PDB entry 5H1E | X-ray diffraction, 2.60 A resolution | chains A and C

Chain A:
Molecule: Vitamin D3 receptor
Source organism: Rattus norvegicus
Reference sequence: P13053 (VDR_RAT); numbering as in UniProt; present here: 116-159, 207-423
Amino-acid sequence (271 residues; numbered 106 to 423; 47 numbers in that range are skipped by the numbering (no residue carries them; nothing is unmodelled there); the number before each row is that of its first residue):
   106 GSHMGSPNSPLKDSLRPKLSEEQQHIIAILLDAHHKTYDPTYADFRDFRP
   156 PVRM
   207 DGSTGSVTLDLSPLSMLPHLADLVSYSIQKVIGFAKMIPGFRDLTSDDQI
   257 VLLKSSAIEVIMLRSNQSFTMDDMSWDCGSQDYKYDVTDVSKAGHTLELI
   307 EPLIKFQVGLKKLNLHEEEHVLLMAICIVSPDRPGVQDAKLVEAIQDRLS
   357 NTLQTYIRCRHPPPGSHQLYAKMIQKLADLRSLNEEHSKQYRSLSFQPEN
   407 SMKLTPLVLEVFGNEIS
Unresolved in the structure: 106-122, 207-217, 420-423
Construct notes: expression tag (106-115)
Swiss-Prot annotation at these positions:
  - region: Lys242 to Lys260 (Interaction with coactivator LXXLL motif)
  - motif: Pro412 to Asn420 (9aaTAD)
  - binding site (calcitriol): Tyr143, Ser233, Arg270, Ser274, His301, His393
Residues lining bound ligands: 1,25 dihydroxy vitamin d3 (VDX; 5-{2-[1-(5-hydroxy-1,5-dimethyl-hexyl)-7a-methyl-octahydro-inden-4-ylidene]-ethylidene}-4-methylene-cyclohexane-1,3-diol): Tyr143, Tyr147, Phe150, Leu223, Leu229, Val230, Ser233, Ile267, Met268, Arg270, Ser271, Ser274, Trp282, Cys284, Tyr291, Val296, His301, Leu305, Leu309, His393, Tyr397, Phe418

Chain C:
Molecule: Nuclear receptor coactivator 2 peptide
Reference sequence: Q15596 (NCOA2_HUMAN); residue numbers follow UniProt; this construct covers 740-752
Amino-acid sequence (13 residues; each row starts with the number of its first residue):
   740 KENALLRYLLDKD
Unresolved in the structure: 740, 751-752

Chain A / chain C interface:
Pairs across the interface (21):
  Ile238(A) - Leu745(C)  hydrophobic
  Ile238(A) - Leu748(C)  hydrophobic
  Ile238(A) - Leu749(C)  hydrophobic
  Lys242(A) - Leu748(C)  hydrogen bond (side chain-backbone)
  Lys242(A) - Leu749(C)  hydrogen bond (side chain-backbone)
  Lys242(A) - Asp750(C)  salt bridge
  Ser252(A) - Arg746(C)  hydrogen bond
  Asp253(A) - Arg746(C)  salt bridge
  Gln255(A) - Leu749(C)
  Ile256(A) - Asn742(C)
  Ile256(A) - Leu745(C)  hydrophobic
  Ile256(A) - Arg746(C)
  Leu259(A) - Leu745(C)  hydrophobic
  Leu259(A) - Leu749(C)  hydrophobic
  Lys260(A) - Leu745(C)
  Pro412(A) - Leu744(C)
  Leu413(A) - Leu744(C)  hydrophobic
  Glu416(A) - Asn742(C)
  Glu416(A) - Ala743(C)  hydrogen bond (side chain-backbone)
  Glu416(A) - Leu744(C)  hydrogen bond (side chain-backbone)
  Glu416(A) - Leu745(C)  hydrogen bond (side chain-backbone)
Also at the interface, not in a pair above, chain A (12 interface residues in all): Phe247

In short:
12 residues of chain A and 8 residues of chain C are in contact; the contacts include 6 hydrogen bonds and 2
salt bridges. Polar pairs include Lys242(A)-Asp750(C), Asp253(A)-Arg746(C) and Lys242(A)-Leu748(C). Bound to
chain A: 1,25 dihydroxy vitamin d3.
Here chain A is Vitamin D3 receptor (Rattus norvegicus) and chain C is Nuclear receptor coactivator 2 peptide.
Entry 5H1E (Interaction between vitamin D receptor and coactivator peptide SRC2-3) was determined by X-ray
diffraction.
